PDB entry 9JWB | electron microscopy, 2.80 A resolution | chains f and g of the 15 polymer chains in the assembly

Chain f (and g):
Molecule: Major cement
From: Anabaena phage A-4L
Notes: chain g of this document is another copy of the same molecule, construct and numbering; everything in this record applies to it too
Reference sequence: A0A059PY26 (A0A059PY26_9CAUD); residues 1-89 here = UniProt positions 1-89
Chain sequence (89 residues; each row starts with the number of its first residue):
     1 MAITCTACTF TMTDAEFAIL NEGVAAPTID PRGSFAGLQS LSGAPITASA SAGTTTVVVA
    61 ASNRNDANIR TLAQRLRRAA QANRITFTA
Not modelled in the structure: 1

Interface between chain f and chain g:
Contacting residue pairs (69; chain f residue first):
  Ala2(f) - Thr11(g)
  Ala2(f) - Glu16(g)  hydrogen bond (backbone-side chain)
  Ala2(f) - Ile85(g)
  Ala2(f) - Thr86(g)  hydrogen bond (backbone-backbone)
  Ile3(f) - Thr11(g)
  Ile3(f) - Met12(g)  hydrophobic
  Ile3(f) - Glu16(g)
  Ile3(f) - Ala80(g)  hydrophobic
  Ile3(f) - Ile85(g)  hydrophobic
  Ile3(f) - Thr86(g)  hydrogen bond (backbone-backbone)
  Ile3(f) - Phe87(g)
  Ile3(f) - Thr88(g)  hydrogen bond (backbone-backbone)
  Ile3(f) - Ala89(g)
  Thr4(f) - Phe10(g)
  Thr4(f) - Thr11(g)  hydrogen bond (backbone-backbone)
  Thr4(f) - Thr88(g)
  Thr4(f) - Ala89(g)
  Cys5(f) - Thr9(g)  hydrogen bond (side chain-backbone)
  Cys5(f) - Phe10(g)  hydrophobic
  Cys5(f) - Ala89(g)
  Thr6(f) - Thr9(g)  hydrogen bond (backbone-backbone)
  Thr6(f) - Thr11(g)
  Ala7(f) - Ala7(g)
  Ala7(f) - Cys8(g)
  Ala7(f) - Thr9(g)  hydrogen bond (backbone-backbone)
  Cys8(f) - Ala7(g)
  Thr9(f) - Cys5(g)
  Thr9(f) - Thr6(g)  hydrogen bond
  Thr9(f) - Ala7(g)  hydrogen bond (backbone-backbone)
  Phe10(f) - Thr4(g)
  Phe10(f) - Cys5(g)  hydrophobic
  Thr11(f) - Ala2(g)
  Thr11(f) - Ile3(g)
  Thr11(f) - Thr4(g)  hydrogen bond (backbone-backbone)
  Thr11(f) - Thr6(g)
  Met12(f) - Ala2(g)
  Met12(f) - Ile3(g)  hydrophobic
  Glu16(f) - Ala2(g)  hydrogen bond (side chain-backbone)
  Ser62(f) - Ala89(g)
  Arg64(f) - Phe87(g)
  Arg64(f) - Ala89(g)
  Asn65(f) - Phe87(g)
  Asn65(f) - Ala89(g)
  Asp66(f) - Arg77(g)
  Asp66(f) - Phe87(g)
  Ile69(f) - Phe10(g)  hydrophobic
  Ile69(f) - Ile69(g)  hydrophobic
  Arg70(f) - Arg70(g)
  Arg70(f) - Ala73(g)
  Arg70(f) - Gln74(g)
  Ala73(f) - Arg70(g)
  Gln74(f) - Arg70(g)
  Arg77(f) - Asp66(g)  salt bridge
  Ala80(f) - Ile3(g)  hydrophobic
  Ile85(f) - Ile3(g)  hydrophobic
  Thr86(f) - Ala2(g)
  Thr86(f) - Ile3(g)  hydrogen bond (backbone-backbone)
  Phe87(f) - Ile3(g)
  Phe87(f) - Arg64(g)
  Phe87(f) - Asn65(g)
  Phe87(f) - Asp66(g)
  Thr88(f) - Ala2(g)
  Thr88(f) - Ile3(g)  hydrogen bond (backbone-backbone)
  Thr88(f) - Thr4(g)
  Ala89(f) - Ile3(g)
  Ala89(f) - Cys5(g)
  Ala89(f) - Ser62(g)
  Ala89(f) - Arg64(g)
  Ala89(f) - Asn65(g)
Interface residues without a listed pair, chain f (31 interface residues in all): Thr13, Leu20, Leu41, Leu76
Interface residues without a listed pair, chain g (31 interface residues in all): Thr13, Leu20, Asn63, Leu76

Overview:
The chain f/chain g interface involves 31 residues from each chain, with 14 hydrogen bonds and 1 salt bridge.
Polar pairs include Arg77(f)-Asp66(g), Ala2(f)-Glu16(g) and Cys5(f)-Thr9(g).
Both chains are Major cement (Anabaena phage A-4L). Entry 9JWB (Cyanophage A4 capsid asymmetric unit) was
determined by electron microscopy, deposited together with 9K09, 9K2V and 9K3A.
